1A6P - chains A and B; structure by X-ray diffraction, 2.08 A resolution.

# Chain A (and B)
Molecule: T-cell surface antigen CD2
Source organism: Rattus norvegicus
Notes: fragment: domain 1; engineered mutation(s): DEL(M46, K47); chain B of this document is another copy of the same molecule, construct and numbering; everything in this record applies to it too
UniProtKB: P08921 (CD2_RAT); residues 4-99 here correspond to UniProt positions 26-121 (UniProt number = residue number + 22)
Sequence (94 residues; each row starts with the number of its first residue; note: 2 numbers in that range are skipped by the numbering (no residue carries them; nothing is unmodelled there)):
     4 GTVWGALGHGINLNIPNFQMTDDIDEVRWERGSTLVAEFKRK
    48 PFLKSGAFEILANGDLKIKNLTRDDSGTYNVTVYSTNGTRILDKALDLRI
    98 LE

# How chain A and chain B interact
Contacting residue pairs (196; chain A residue first):
  G4(A) with A92(B); L93(B); D94(B), hydrogen bond (backbone-backbone)
  T5(A) with D94(B)
  V6(A) with D94(B), hydrogen bond (backbone-backbone); L95(B); R96(B), hydrogen bond (backbone-backbone)
  W7(A) with R96(B); I97(B); L98(B)
  G8(A) with L68(B); R96(B), hydrogen bond (backbone-backbone); I97(B); L98(B), hydrogen bond (backbone-backbone)
  A9(A) with L68(B); I97(B); L98(B)
  L10(A) with L68(B); T69(B); R70(B); I97(B); L98(B), hydrogen bond (backbone-backbone); E99(B)
  G11(A) with N67(B); L68(B), hydrogen bond (backbone-backbone)
  H12(A) with K66(B); N67(B); L68(B), hydrogen bond (backbone-backbone)
  G13(A) with I65(B); K66(B)
  I14(A) with L63(B); K64(B); I65(B), hydrogen bond (backbone-backbone); L68(B), hydrophobic; L95(B), hydrophobic
  N15(A) with L58(B); L63(B); K64(B), hydrogen bond
  L16(A) with D62(B); L63(B), hydrogen bond (backbone-backbone); Y76(B), hydrophobic
  N17(A) with D62(B), hydrogen bond; L93(B)
  I18(A) with G61(B); D62(B), hydrogen bond (backbone-side chain); V78(B), hydrophobic; V80(B), hydrophobic; L89(B), hydrophobic
  P19(A) with L89(B); K91(B), hydrogen bond (backbone-side chain); L93(B), hydrophobic
  F21(A) with N60(B); V80(B), hydrophobic
  M23(A) with A59(B); N60(B)
  D25(A) with T83(B)
  D26(A) with S82(B); T83(B), hydrogen bond
  I27(A) with V80(B), hydrophobic; Y81(B); T83(B)
  D28(A) with Y81(B), hydrogen bond (backbone-backbone); S82(B); T83(B)
  E29(A) with T79(B); V80(B); Y81(B), hydrogen bond (backbone-backbone)
  V30(A) with I57(B); G61(B); T79(B)
  R31(A) with N77(B); V78(B); T79(B), hydrogen bond (backbone-backbone); Y81(B)
  W32(A) with G61(B), hydrogen bond (side chain-backbone); L63(B); Y76(B), hydrophobic; N77(B); V78(B), hydrophobic; L93(B), hydrophobic
  E33(A) with Y76(B); N77(B), hydrogen bond (backbone-backbone)
  R34(A) with D71(B), hydrogen bond (side chain-backbone); S73(B), hydrogen bond (side chain-backbone); T75(B); Y76(B)
  L38(A) with F49(B); K51(B)
  V39(A) with L50(B); K51(B), hydrogen bond (backbone-backbone); F55(B), hydrophobic
  A40(A) with F49(B); L50(B), hydrophobic
  E41(A) with P48(B); F49(B), hydrogen bond (backbone-backbone)
  K45(A) with T83(B), hydrogen bond (side chain-backbone)
  P48(A) with E41(B)
  F49(A) with L38(B); A40(B); E41(B), hydrogen bond (backbone-backbone)
  L50(A) with V39(B); A40(B), hydrophobic
  K51(A) with L38(B); V39(B), hydrogen bond (backbone-backbone)
  F55(A) with V39(B), hydrophobic
  I57(A) with W32(B)
  L58(A) with N15(B)
  A59(A) with M23(B)
  N60(A) with F21(B); M23(B)
  G61(A) with I18(B); M23(B); V30(B); W32(B), hydrogen bond (backbone-side chain)
  D62(A) with L16(B); N17(B), hydrogen bond; I18(B), hydrogen bond (side chain-backbone)
  L63(A) with I14(B); N15(B); L16(B), hydrogen bond (backbone-backbone); W32(B); V39(B), hydrophobic; A40(B), hydrophobic
  K64(A) with I14(B); N15(B), hydrogen bond
  I65(A) with G13(B); I14(B), hydrogen bond (backbone-backbone)
  K66(A) with H12(B); G13(B)
  N67(A) with G11(B), hydrogen bond (side chain-backbone); H12(B)
  L68(A) with G8(B); A9(B); L10(B); G11(B), hydrogen bond (backbone-backbone); H12(B), hydrogen bond (backbone-backbone); I14(B), hydrophobic
  T69(A) with L10(B)
  R70(A) with L10(B)
  D71(A) with R34(B), hydrogen bond (backbone-side chain)
  S73(A) with R34(B), hydrogen bond (backbone-side chain)
  G74(A) with R34(B)
  T75(A) with R34(B)
  Y76(A) with L16(B), hydrophobic; W32(B), hydrophobic; E33(B); R34(B)
  N77(A) with R31(B); W32(B); E33(B), hydrogen bond (backbone-backbone)
  V78(A) with I18(B), hydrophobic; R31(B); W32(B), hydrophobic
  T79(A) with E29(B); V30(B); R31(B), hydrogen bond (backbone-backbone)
  V80(A) with F21(B), hydrophobic; I27(B), hydrophobic; E29(B)
  Y81(A) with I27(B); D28(B), hydrogen bond (backbone-backbone); E29(B), hydrogen bond (backbone-backbone); R31(B), hydrogen bond
  S82(A) with D26(B); D28(B)
  T83(A) with D25(B), hydrogen bond (side chain-backbone); D26(B), hydrogen bond (backbone-backbone); I27(B); D28(B); K45(B), hydrogen bond (backbone-side chain)
  I88(A) with I27(B), hydrophobic
  L89(A) with I18(B), hydrophobic; F21(B), hydrophobic
  K91(A) with P19(B)
  A92(A) with G4(B)
  L93(A) with G4(B); L16(B), hydrophobic; N17(B); W32(B), hydrophobic
  D94(A) with G4(B), hydrogen bond (backbone-backbone); T5(B); V6(B), hydrogen bond (backbone-backbone)
  L95(A) with V6(B); G8(B)
  R96(A) with V6(B), hydrogen bond (backbone-backbone); W7(B); G8(B), hydrogen bond (backbone-backbone)
  I97(A) with W7(B); G8(B); A9(B); L10(B)
  L98(A) with W7(B); G8(B), hydrogen bond (backbone-backbone); A9(B); L10(B), hydrogen bond (backbone-backbone)
  E99(A) with L10(B)
Interface residues without a listed pair, chain A (82 interface residues in all): N20, G35, T37, F42, K43, D72, N84
Interface residues without a listed pair, chain B (79 interface residues in all): G35, T37, F42, K43, D72, I88

# Overview
The interface between chain A and chain B involves 82 residues on one side and 79 on the other, with 52
hydrogen bonds. Polar pairs include N15(A)-K64(B), N17(A)-D62(B) and I18(A)-D62(B).
Chain A and chain B are both T-cell surface antigen CD2 (Rattus norvegicus); the structure, Engineering of a
misfolded form of CD2, was determined by X-ray diffraction together with 1A7B and 1A64 from the same study.
